8YH9 - chains C and G of the 10 polymer chains in the assembly; structure by electron microscopy, 3.35 A resolution.

== Chain C ==
Molecule: 60-nt crRNA
From: Selenomonas sp
Sequence (60 nucleotides; each row starts with the number of its first residue):
     1 UUUAGAAGGAGAAGUCAUUUAAUAAGGCCACUGUUAAAAAGUGUACCGCC
    51 GGAUAGGCGG

== Chain G ==
Name: Cas7f
From: Selenomonas sp
Chain sequence (335 residues; numbered 1 to 335; the number before each row is that of its first residue):
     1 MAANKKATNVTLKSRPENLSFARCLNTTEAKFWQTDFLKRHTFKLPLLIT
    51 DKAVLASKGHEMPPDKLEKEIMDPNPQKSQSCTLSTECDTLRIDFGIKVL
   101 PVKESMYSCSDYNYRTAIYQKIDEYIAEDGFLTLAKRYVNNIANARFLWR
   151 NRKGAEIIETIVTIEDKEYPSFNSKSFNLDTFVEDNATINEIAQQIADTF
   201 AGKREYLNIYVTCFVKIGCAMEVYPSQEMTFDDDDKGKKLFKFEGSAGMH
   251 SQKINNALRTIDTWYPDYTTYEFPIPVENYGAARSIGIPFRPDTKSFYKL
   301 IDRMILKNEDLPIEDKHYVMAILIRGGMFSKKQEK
Unresolved in the structure: 1-14, 58-74, 334-335

== How chain C and chain G interact ==
Contacting residue pairs (38):
  G14(C) / Tyr-107(G)  hydrogen bond to the base
  C16(C) / Tyr-107(G)  sugar contact
  A17(C) / Phe-21(G)  hydrogen bond to the sugar
  A17(C) / Tyr-107(G)  sugar contact
  A17(C) / Gly-327(G)  hydrogen bond to the sugar
  A17(C) / Met-328(G)  base contact
  U18(C) / Ala-22(G)  phosphate contact
  U18(C) / Arg-23(G)  salt bridge to the phosphate
  U18(C) / Arg-325(G)  sugar contact
  U18(C) / Met-328(G)  base contact
  U19(C) / Arg-23(G)  salt bridge to the phosphate
  U19(C) / Gln-252(G)  hydrogen bond to the sugar
  U20(C) / Trp-149(G)  base contact
  U20(C) / Gln-252(G)  sugar contact
  U20(C) / Lys-253(G)  hydrogen bond to the base
  U20(C) / Asn-256(G)  hydrogen bond to the phosphate
  U20(C) / Arg-259(G)  salt bridge to the phosphate
  U20(C) / Arg-284(G)  base contact
  A21(C) / Glu-228(G)  base contact
  A21(C) / Met-229(G)  base contact
  A21(C) / Thr-230(G)  hydrogen bond to the base
  A21(C) / His-250(G)  salt bridge to the phosphate
  A21(C) / Gln-252(G)  phosphate contact
  A22(C) / Ser-226(G)  phosphate contact
  A22(C) / Gln-227(G)  hydrogen bond to the phosphate
  A22(C) / Lys-253(G)  salt bridge to the phosphate
  U23(C) / Arg-150(G)  salt bridge to the phosphate
  U23(C) / Tyr-224(G)  phosphate contact
  A24(C) / Arg-150(G)  salt bridge to the phosphate
  A25(C) / Val-54(G)  sugar contact
  A25(C) / Leu-55(G)  hydrogen bond to the sugar
  A25(C) / Ala-56(G)  base contact
  A25(C) / Ser-57(G)  hydrogen bond to the base
  A25(C) / Gln-77(G)  base contact
  G26(C) / Leu-55(G)  sugar contact
  G27(C) / Val-54(G)  phosphate contact
  G27(C) / Leu-55(G)  hydrogen bond to the phosphate
  G27(C) / Pro-76(G)  base contact
Other interface residues (no listed pair), chain G (35 interface residues in all): Ser-20, Ala-53, Asn-75, Phe-231, Lys-238, Asn-255, Ser-285, Gly-326

== Summary ==
The interface between chain C and chain G involves 13 residues on one side and 35 on the other, with 11
hydrogen bonds and 7 salt bridges. Among the polar pairs are G14(C)/Tyr-107(G), U20(C)/Lys-253(G) and
A21(C)/Thr-230(G).
Here chain C is a 60-nt crRNA and chain G is Cas7f, both from Selenomonas sp. Entry 8YH9 (Type I-FHNH Cascade
complex) was determined by electron microscopy together with 8YDB, 8YEO and 8YHA from the same study.
